Entry 8DEW (electron microscopy, 2.89 A resolution); this record covers chains A and B of the 4 polymer chains in the assembly.

Chain A (and B):
Molecule: Efflux pump membrane transporter
Source organism: Neisseria gonorrhoeae
Notes: chain B of this document is another copy of the same molecule, construct and numbering; everything in this record applies to it too
Reference sequence: A0A6V7GUB3 (A0A6V7GUB3_NEIGO); residues 1-1067 here = UniProt positions 1-1067
Sequence (1067 residues; each row starts with the number of its first residue):
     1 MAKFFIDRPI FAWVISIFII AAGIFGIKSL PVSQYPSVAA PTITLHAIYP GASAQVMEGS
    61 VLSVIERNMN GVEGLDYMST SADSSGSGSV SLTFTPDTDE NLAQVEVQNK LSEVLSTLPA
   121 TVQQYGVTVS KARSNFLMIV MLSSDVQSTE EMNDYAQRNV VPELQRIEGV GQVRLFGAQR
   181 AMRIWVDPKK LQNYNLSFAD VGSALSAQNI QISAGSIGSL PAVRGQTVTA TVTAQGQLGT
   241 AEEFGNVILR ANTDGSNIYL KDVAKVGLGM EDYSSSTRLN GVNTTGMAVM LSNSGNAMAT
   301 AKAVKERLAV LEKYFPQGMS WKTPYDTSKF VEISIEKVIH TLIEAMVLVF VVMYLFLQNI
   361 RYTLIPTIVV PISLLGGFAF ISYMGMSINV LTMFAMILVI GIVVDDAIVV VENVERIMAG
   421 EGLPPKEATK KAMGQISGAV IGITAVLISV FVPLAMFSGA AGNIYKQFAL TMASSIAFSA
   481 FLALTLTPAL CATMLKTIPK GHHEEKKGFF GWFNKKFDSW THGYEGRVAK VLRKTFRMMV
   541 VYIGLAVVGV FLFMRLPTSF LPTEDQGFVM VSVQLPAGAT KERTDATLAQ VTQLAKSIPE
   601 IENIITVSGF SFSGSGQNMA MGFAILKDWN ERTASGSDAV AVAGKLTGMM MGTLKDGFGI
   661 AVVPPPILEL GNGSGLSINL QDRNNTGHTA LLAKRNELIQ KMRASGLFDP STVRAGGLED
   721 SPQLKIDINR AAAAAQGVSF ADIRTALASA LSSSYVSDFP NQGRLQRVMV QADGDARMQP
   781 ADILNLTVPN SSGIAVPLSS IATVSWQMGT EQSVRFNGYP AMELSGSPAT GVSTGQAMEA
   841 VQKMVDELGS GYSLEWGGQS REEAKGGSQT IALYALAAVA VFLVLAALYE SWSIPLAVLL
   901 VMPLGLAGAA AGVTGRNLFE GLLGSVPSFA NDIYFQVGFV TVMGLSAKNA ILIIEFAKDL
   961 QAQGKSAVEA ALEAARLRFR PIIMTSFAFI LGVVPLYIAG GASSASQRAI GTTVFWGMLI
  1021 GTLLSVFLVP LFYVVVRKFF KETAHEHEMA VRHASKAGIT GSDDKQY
Not modelled in the structure: 1059-1067 (chain B: 1041-1067)
Construct notes: conflict V738 (Ile in A0A6V7GUB3), S752 (Gly in A0A6V7GUB3), S757 (Asn in A0A6V7GUB3), 22 further conflict positions vs the reference (A0A6V7GUB3) not listed
Small-molecule neighbours:
  - phosphatidylethanolamine (PTY), molecule 1: M1, F4, F5, R8, F11, I15, I19, A477, F478, F481
  - phosphatidylethanolamine (PTY), molecule 2: F4, F11, V14, I15, F18, I19, A22, A379, F380, F478
  - phosphatidylethanolamine (PTY), molecule 3: W13, I17, I20, A21, M494
  - phosphatidylethanolamine (PTY), molecule 4: W13, I20, I24, I27, K28, S29, L30, P31, I339, I343, I368, P371, I372, L375
  - phosphatidylethanolamine (PTY), molecule 5: I27, V32, I339, L342, M346, P371, F378, I388
  - phosphatidylethanolamine (PTY), molecule 6: G438, A439, I441, G442, V884, A887, L888, E955, H1053
  - phosphatidylethanolamine (PTY), molecule 7: A875, A878, V879, F882, W892, S893, L896, L899, F1040
  - phosphatidylethanolamine (PTY), molecule 8: V879, F882, L883, W892, T1043, H1045
From the paper describing this entry:
  - binding site for Antibacterial peptide LL-37: H46, I48, S81, D83, S85, S87, S89, S116, Y125, T128, S130, S134, R174, F176, E271, D272, S274, S275, M570, F610, F612, S615, M621, F623, V662, P664, P665, L668, E669, N672, R767

How chain A and chain B interact:
Contacting residue pairs - 107 pairs, chain A then chain B:
  R8(A) - E890(B)
  P9(A) - E890(B)
  I10(A) - A886(B)
  I10(A) - E890(B)  hydrogen bond (backbone-side chain)
  I10(A) - S891(B)
  I10(A) - W892(B)
  F11(A) - A887(B)  hydrophobic
  F11(A) - E890(B)
  W13(A) - W892(B)  hydrophobic
  V14(A) - L883(B)
  I17(A) - L883(B)  hydrophobic
  F18(A) - L883(B)  hydrophobic
  N101(A) - E73(B)
  N101(A) - L102(B)
  N101(A) - E106(B)
  Q108(A) - N109(B)
  V127(A) - E113(B)
  T128(A) - E113(B)
  V129(A) - E113(B)
  R158(A) - N685(B)
  N159(A) - R683(B)
  N159(A) - Y819(B)
  P162(A) - N70(B)
  E163(A) - R683(B)  salt bridge
  E163(A) - Y819(B)  hydrogen bond
  Q165(A) - N70(B)  hydrogen bond (side chain-backbone)
  Q165(A) - G71(B)
  R166(A) - N70(B)  hydrogen bond
  R166(A) - N817(B)
  A207(A) - S739(B)
  A207(A) - F740(B)
  Q208(A) - R730(B)  hydrogen bond (backbone-side chain)
  Q208(A) - F740(B)
  I210(A) - F740(B)
  I210(A) - A741(B)  hydrophobic
  I210(A) - R744(B)
  Q211(A) - V56(B)
  Q211(A) - S60(B)
  Q211(A) - R744(B)
  I212(A) - L747(B)  hydrophobic
  S213(A) - Y49(B)  hydrogen bond
  S213(A) - G51(B)
  S213(A) - A52(B)
  A214(A) - G51(B)
  A214(A) - L747(B)
  A214(A) - L751(B)
  G215(A) - G51(B)  hydrogen bond (backbone-backbone)
  S216(A) - L751(B)
  I217(A) - L724(B)  hydrophobic
  I217(A) - R777(B)
  I217(A) - M778(B)
  I217(A) - Q779(B)
  I217(A) - I783(B)  hydrophobic
  G218(A) - Q617(B)  hydrogen bond (backbone-side chain)
  G218(A) - R777(B)  hydrogen bond (backbone-backbone)
  G218(A) - M778(B)
  S219(A) - Q617(B)
  S219(A) - L751(B)
  S219(A) - R777(B)
  L220(A) - D272(B)
  L220(A) - Y273(B)
  L220(A) - S274(B)
  L220(A) - Q617(B)
  P221(A) - Y273(B)  hydrophobic
  P221(A) - R777(B)  hydrogen bond (backbone-side chain)
  A222(A) - M778(B)  hydrophobic
  V223(A) - D775(B)
  V223(A) - M778(B)  hydrophobic
  G225(A) - E582(B)  hydrogen bond (backbone-side chain)
  Q226(A) - T580(B)  hydrogen bond (backbone-side chain)
  Q226(A) - E582(B)
  Q226(A) - M778(B)  hydrogen bond
  T227(A) - G578(B)
  T227(A) - T580(B)
  T227(A) - R583(B)  hydrogen bond (backbone-side chain)
  V228(A) - G578(B)
  V228(A) - T580(B)
  T229(A) - G578(B)  hydrogen bond (backbone-backbone)
  T229(A) - A579(B)
  T229(A) - T580(B)
  T229(A) - Q617(B)
  A230(A) - W806(B)  hydrophobic
  T231(A) - S53(B)
  T231(A) - S84(B)
  T231(A) - Q723(B)
  T231(A) - L724(B)  hydrogen bond (backbone-backbone)
  V232(A) - L724(B)
  V232(A) - I726(B)  hydrophobic
  V232(A) - L751(B)  hydrophobic
  V232(A) - I783(B)  hydrophobic
  T233(A) - L724(B)  hydrogen bond (backbone-backbone)
  T233(A) - K725(B)
  T233(A) - I726(B)  hydrogen bond (backbone-backbone)
  A234(A) - I726(B)
  G236(A) - R730(B)
  Q237(A) - R730(B)
  L238(A) - R730(B)
  I248(A) - A734(B)  hydrophobic
  L311(A) - R683(B)
  K313(A) - D846(B)  salt bridge
  K313(A) - S850(B)
  Y314(A) - R683(B)
  Y314(A) - S853(B)
  Q762(A) - N685(B)
  R764(A) - R67(B)
  L765(A) - G59(B)
  L765(A) - R67(B)
Interface residues without a listed pair, chain A (61 interface residues in all): F25, V105, Q124, R224, Q235, A251
Interface residues without a listed pair, chain B (74 interface residues in all): P50, V64, L75, V105, T117, W185, K581, P722, I728, A748, S752, G774, P780, G851, Y852, L876, A880, V884

Summary:
The interface between chain A and chain B involves 61 residues on one side and 74 on the other; the contacts
include 18 hydrogen bonds and 2 salt bridges. Among the polar pairs are E163(A)-R683(B), K313(A)-D846(B) and
I10(A)-E890(B). The paper reports a binding site for Antibacterial peptide LL-37 at H46(A), I48(A) and S81(A)
among others.
Chain A and chain B are both Efflux pump membrane transporter (Neisseria gonorrhoeae); the structure,
Cryo-electron microscopy structure of Neisseria gonorrhoeae multidrug efflux pump MtrD with LL-37 complex, was
determined by electron microscopy (same publication as 8DEU and 8DEV).
